PDB entry 1N8R | X-ray diffraction, 3.00 A resolution | chains A and C of the 30 polymer chains in the assembly

# Chain A
Molecule: 23S ribosomal RNA
Source organism: Haloarcula marismortui
Sequence (2922 nucleotides; each row starts with the number of its first residue):
     2 UUGGCUACUAUGCCAGCUGGUGGAUUGCUCGGCUCAGGCGCUGAUGAAGG
    52 ACGUGCCAAGCUGCGAUAAGCCAUGGGGAGCCGCACGGAGGCGAAGAACC
   102 AUGGAUUUCCGAAUGAGAAUCUCUCUAACAAUUGCUUCGCGCAAUGAGGA
   152 ACCCCGAGAACUGAAACAUCUCAGUAUCGGGAGGAACAGAAAACGCAAUG
   202 UGAUGUCGUUAGUAACCGCGAGUGAACGCGAUACAGCCCAAACCGAAGCC
   252 CUCACGGGCAAUGUGGUGUCAGGGCUACCUCUCAUCAGCCGACCGUCUCG
   302 ACGAAGUCUCUUGGAACAGAGCGUGAUACAGGGUGACAACCCCGUACUCG
   352 AGACCAGUACGACGUGCGGUAGUGCCAGAGUAGCGGGGGUUGGAUAUCCC
   402 UCGCGAAUAACGCAGGCAUCGACUGCGAAGGCUAAACACAACCUGAGACC
   452 GAUAGUGAACAAGUAGUGUGAACGAACGCUGCAAAGUACCCUCAGAAGGG
   502 AGGCGAAAUAGAGCAUGAAAUCAGUUGGCGAUCGAGCGACAGGGCAUACA
   552 AGGUCCCUCGACGAAUGACCGACGCGCGAGCGUCCAGUAAGACUCACGGG
   602 AAGCCGAUGUUCUGUCGUACGUUUUGAAAAACGAGCCAGGGAGUGUGUCU
   652 GCAUGGCAAGUCUAACCGGAGUAUCCGGGGAGGCACAGGGAAACCGACAU
   702 GGCCGCAGGGCUUUGCCCGAGGGCCGCCGUCUUCAAGGGCGGGGAGCCAU
   752 GUGGACACGACCCGAAUCCGGACGAUCUACGCAUGGACAAGAUGAAGCGU
   802 GCCGAAAGGCACGUGGAAGUCUGUUAGAGUUGGUGUCCUACAAUACCCUC
   852 UCGUGAUCUAUGUGUAGGGGUGAAAGGCCCAUCGAGUCCGGCAACAGCUG
   902 GUUCCAAUCGAAACAUGUCGAAGCAUGACCUCCGCCGAGGUAGUCUGUGA
   952 GGUAGAGCGACCGAUUGGUGUGUCCGCCUCCGAGAGGAGUCGGCACACCU
  1002 GUCAAACUCCAAACUUACAGACGCCGUUUGACGCGGGGAUUCCGGUGCGC
  1052 GGGGUAAGCCUGUGUACCAGGAGGGGAACAACCCAGAGAUAGGUUAAGGU
  1102 CCCCAAGUGUGGAUUAAGUGUAAUCCUCUGAAGGUGGUCUCGAGCCCUAG
  1152 ACAGCCGGGAGGUGAGCUUAGAAGCAGCUACCCUCUAAGAAAAGCGUAAC
  1202 AGCUUACCGGCCGAGGUUUGAGGCGCCCAAAAUGAUCGGGACUCAAAUCC
  1252 ACCACCGAGACCUGUCCGUACCACUCAUACUGGUAAUCGAGUAGAUUGGC
  1302 GCUCUAAUUGGAUGGAAGUAGGGGUGAAAACUCCUAUGGACCGAUUAGUG
  1352 ACGAAAAUCCUGGCCAUAGUAGCAGCGAUAGUCGGGUGAGAACCCCGACG
  1402 GCCUAAUGGAUAAGGGUUCCUCAGCACUGCUGAUCAGCUGAGGGUUAGCC
  1452 GGUCCUAAGUCAUACCGCAACUCGACUAUGACGAAAUGGGAAACGGGUUA
  1502 AUAUUCCCGUGCCACUAUGCAGUGAAAGUUGACGCCCUGGGGUCGAUCAC
  1552 GCUGGGCAUUCGCCCAGUCGAACCGUCCAACUCCGUGGAAGCCGUAAUGG
  1602 CAGGAAGCGGACGAACGGCGGCAUAGGGAAACGUGAUUCAACCUGGGGCC
  1652 CAUGAAAAGACGAGCAUAGUGUCCGUACCGAGAACCGACACAGGUGUCCA
  1702 UGGCGGCGAAAGCCAAGGCCUGUCGGGAGCAACCAACGUUAGGGAAUUCG
  1752 GCAAGUUAGUCCCGUACCUUCGGAAGAAGGGAUGCCUGCUCCGGAACGGA
  1802 GCAGGUCGCAGUGACUCGGAAGCUCGGACUGUCUAGUAACAACAUAGGUG
  1852 ACCGCAAAUCCGCAAGGACUCGUACGGUCACUGAAUCCUGCCCAGUGCAG
  1902 GUAUCUGAACACCUCGUACAAGAGGACGAAGGACCUGUCAACGGCGGGGG
  1952 UAACUAUGACCCUCUUAAGGUAGCGUAGUACCUUGCCGCAUCAGUAGCGG
  2002 CUUGCAUGAAUGGAUUAACCAGAGCUUCACUGUCCCAACGUUGGGCCCGG
  2052 UGAACUGUACAUUCCAGUGCGGAGUCUGGAGACACCCAGGGGGAAGCGAA
  2102 GACCCUAUGGAGCUUUACUGCAGGCUGUCGCUGAGACGUGGUCGCCGAUG
  2152 UGCAGCAUAGGUAGGAGACACUACACAGGUACCCGCGCUAGCGGGCCACC
  2202 GAGUCAACAGUGAAAUACUACCCGUCGGUGACUGCGACUCUCACUCCGGG
  2252 AGGAGGACACCGAUAGCCGGGCAGUUUGACUGGGGCGGUACGCGCUCGAA
  2302 AAGAUAUCGAGCGCGCCCUAUGGCUAUCUCAGCCGGGACAGAGACCCGGC
  2352 GAAGAGUGCAAGAGCAAAAGAUAGCUUGACAGUGUUCUUCCCAACGAGGA
  2402 ACGCUGACGCGAAAGCGUGGUCUAGCGAACCAAUUAGCCUGCUUGAUGCG
  2452 GGCAAUUGAUGACAGAAAAGCUACCCUAGGGAUAACAGAGUCGUCACUCG
  2502 CAAGAGCACAUAUCGACCGAGUGGCUUGCUACCUCGAUGUCGGUUCCCUC
  2552 CAUCCUGCCCGUGCAGAAGCGGGCAAGGGUGAGGUUGUUCGCCUAUUAAA
  2602 GGAGGUCGUGAGCUGGGUUUAGACCGUCGUGAGACAGGUCGGCUGCUAUC
  2652 UACUGGGUGUGUAAUGGUGUCUGACAAGAACGACCGUAUAGUACGAGAGG
  2702 AACUACGGUUGGUGGCCACUGGUGUACCGGUUGUUCGAGAGAGCACGUGC
  2752 CGGGUAGCCACGCCACACGGGGUAAGAGCUGAACGCAUCUAAGCUCGAAA
  2802 CCCACUUGGAAAAGAGACACCGCCGAGGUCCCGCGUACAAGACGCGGUCG
  2852 AUAGACUCGGGGUGUGCGCGUCGAGGUAACGAGACGUUAAGCCCACGAGC
  2902 ACUAACAGACCAAAGCCAUCAU
Not modelled in the structure: 2-9, 126-127, 715, 971-998, 1560, 1952-1963, 2137-2236, 2339-2343, 2665-2666, 2915-2923
Bound ions: Mg2+ site 1 near G28 (its only coordinating residue here); Na+ site 1: C40, G41; Na+ site 2: G56, A59, G61; Na+ site 3 near U108 (its only coordinating residue here); Mg2+ site 2 near U115 (its only coordinating residue here); Na+ site 4: C141, G142; Na+ site 5 near U146 (its only coordinating residue here); Mg2+ site 3: C162, U2276; K+: C162, U163, U172; Mg2+ site 4: A165, A167, C168; Na+ site 6: A165, A166, A167; Mg2+ site 5: A166, G219; 62 more Na+ sites not listed; 97 more Mg2+ sites not listed
Residues lining bound ligands: virginiamycin m1 (VIR): G2102, A2103, C2104, A2474, A2486, C2487, A2538, U2539, G2540, U2620

# Chain C
Name: 50S ribosomal protein L2P
Source organism: Haloarcula marismortui
UniProt: P20276 (RL2_HALMA); numbering as in UniProt (aligned over 1-239)
Amino-acid sequence (239 residues; numbered 1 to 239; the number before each row is that of its first residue):
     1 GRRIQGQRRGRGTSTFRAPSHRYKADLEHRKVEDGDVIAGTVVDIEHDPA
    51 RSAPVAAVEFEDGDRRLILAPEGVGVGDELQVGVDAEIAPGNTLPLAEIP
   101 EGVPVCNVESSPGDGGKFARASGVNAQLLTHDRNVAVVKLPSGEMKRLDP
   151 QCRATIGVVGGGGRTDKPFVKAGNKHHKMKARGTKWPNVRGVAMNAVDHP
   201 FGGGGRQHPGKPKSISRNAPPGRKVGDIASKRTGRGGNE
Not modelled in the structure: 238-239
Bound ions: Mg2+ site 1: Asp26 (shared with C1872(A), G1873(A) of chain A); Mg2+ site 2 near Asn174 (its only coordinating residue here); Mg2+ site 3: Asn188 (shared with A1845(A), U1846(A), G1884(A) of chain A); Na+: Phe201, His208; Mg2+ site 4: Gln207 (shared with U1883(A), U2012(A), G2013(A) of chain A)

# Chain A / chain C interface
Pairs across the interface (256; chain A residue first):
  C781(A) with Thr15(C), hydrogen bond to the sugar
  G782(A) with Ser14(C), hydrogen bond to the sugar; Thr15(C), hydrogen bond to the sugar
  C783(A) with Ser14(C), sugar contact; His21(C), hydrogen bond to the phosphate; Lys180(C), phosphate contact
  A784(A) with His21(C), salt bridge to the phosphate; Arg22(C), salt bridge to the phosphate
  G820(A) with Lys171(C), salt bridge to the phosphate; Ala172(C), hydrogen bond to the base; Gly173(C), hydrogen bond to the base
  A857(A) with Ala172(C), base contact; Gly173(C), phosphate contact; His176(C), sugar contact; His177(C), salt bridge to the phosphate; Trp186(C), base contact
  U866(A) with Arg11(C), hydrogen bond to the sugar; Thr13(C), sugar contact
  A867(A) with Arg11(C), salt bridge to the phosphate
  G870(A) with Arg3(C), salt bridge to the phosphate
  G871(A) with Arg2(C), hydrogen bond to the base; Arg3(C), salt bridge to the phosphate; Arg8(C), salt bridge to the phosphate; Arg11(C), hydrogen bond to the phosphate
  U872(A) with Arg2(C), hydrogen bond to the base; Arg8(C), hydrogen bond to the base; Thr13(C), hydrogen bond to the phosphate; Phe16(C), phosphate contact
  G873(A) with Arg2(C), base contact; Arg8(C), hydrogen bond to the base; Thr15(C), phosphate contact; Lys185(C), salt bridge to the phosphate; Asp198(C), hydrogen bond to the base
  A874(A) with Lys185(C), salt bridge to the phosphate; Pro187(C), sugar contact; Val189(C), sugar contact
  A875(A) with Val189(C), sugar contact; Ala193(C), hydrogen bond to the sugar; Met194(C), base contact; Asp198(C), base contact
  G877(A) with Asn195(C), hydrogen bond to the sugar; Val197(C), base contact
  G878(A) with Arg2(C), hydrogen bond to the base
  C879(A) with Arg2(C), base contact
  A886(A) with Gly1(C), hydrogen bond to the base; Arg2(C), base contact
  G1460(A) with Arg17(C), salt bridge to the phosphate
  C1652(A) with Ser52(C), phosphate contact; Arg164(C), hydrogen bond to the base; Thr165(C), base contact; Lys167(C), hydrogen bond to the base; Phe169(C), stacking on the base; Lys178(C), hydrogen bond to the base
  A1653(A) with His47(C), salt bridge to the phosphate; Ser52(C), hydrogen bond to the phosphate; His177(C), stacking on the base; Lys178(C), sugar contact
  U1654(A) with Lys24(C), sugar contact; His47(C), stacking on the base; Pro49(C), phosphate contact
  C1844(A) with Arg190(C), salt bridge to the phosphate; Gln207(C), hydrogen bond to the phosphate
  A1845(A) with Pro187(C), phosphate contact; Asn188(C), phosphate contact; Val189(C), phosphate contact; Arg190(C), salt bridge to the phosphate
  U1846(A) with Ala172(C), hydrogen bond to the sugar; Trp186(C), sugar contact; Pro187(C), phosphate contact; Asn188(C), hydrogen bond to the phosphate
  A1847(A) with Phe169(C), hydrogen bond to the phosphate; Val170(C), hydrogen bond to the sugar; Ala172(C), sugar contact; Lys175(C), salt bridge to the phosphate; Trp186(C), phosphate contact
  G1848(A) with Pro168(C), phosphate contact; Phe169(C), hydrogen bond to the phosphate
  U1850(A) with Arg235(C), hydrogen bond to the phosphate
  G1851(A) with Gly226(C), base contact; Asp227(C), hydrogen bond to the base; Thr233(C), sugar contact; Gly234(C), sugar contact; Arg235(C), salt bridge to the phosphate
  A1852(A) with Asp227(C), sugar contact; Ile228(C), hydrogen bond to the sugar; Ser230(C), phosphate contact; Lys231(C), phosphate contact; Arg232(C), sugar contact
  C1853(A) with Arg217(C), hydrogen bond to the sugar; Ile228(C), sugar contact; Ala229(C), sugar contact; Lys231(C), salt bridge to the phosphate
  C1854(A) with Lys231(C), salt bridge to the phosphate
  G1855(A) with Phe118(C), base contact; Leu140(C), base contact; Pro141(C), base contact; Ser142(C), hydrogen bond to the base; Glu144(C), hydrogen bond to the sugar; Lys146(C), hydrogen bond to the phosphate
  C1856(A) with Lys117(C), sugar contact; Lys146(C), salt bridge to the phosphate
  A1857(A) with Ser110(C), hydrogen bond to the phosphate; Lys117(C), salt bridge to the phosphate
  A1859(A) with Arg217(C), phosphate contact
  U1860(A) with Arg9(C), hydrogen bond to the base; Arg217(C), salt bridge to the phosphate; Lys224(C), salt bridge to the phosphate; Ile228(C), sugar contact
  C1861(A) with Gly6(C), hydrogen bond to the sugar; Gln7(C), hydrogen bond to the sugar; Gly10(C), hydrogen bond to the sugar; Pro221(C), phosphate contact; Lys224(C), phosphate contact
  C1862(A) with Arg3(C), hydrogen bond to the phosphate; Gln7(C), hydrogen bond to the phosphate; Gly10(C), sugar contact; Arg11(C), sugar contact; Pro221(C), phosphate contact
  G1863(A) with Arg3(C), salt bridge to the phosphate
  G1868(A) with Gly10(C), hydrogen bond to the base
  A1869(A) with Arg9(C), base contact; Gly12(C), sugar contact; Phe16(C), sugar contact; Arg17(C), phosphate contact
  C1870(A) with Arg9(C), sugar contact; Phe16(C), sugar contact; Arg17(C), phosphate contact; Ala18(C), hydrogen bond to the phosphate; Gly183(C), phosphate contact
  U1871(A) with Ala18(C), sugar contact; Gly183(C), hydrogen bond to the phosphate
  C1872(A) with Ser20(C), hydrogen bond to the phosphate; Tyr23(C), base contact; Lys24(C), base contact; Ala25(C), hydrogen bond to the sugar; Asp26(C), hydrogen bond to the base; Ala50(C), sugar contact
  G1873(A) with Asp26(C), phosphate contact; Leu27(C), phosphate contact; Arg51(C), phosphate contact; Arg120(C), salt bridge to the phosphate
  U1874(A) with Arg51(C), salt bridge to the phosphate; Lys117(C), hydrogen bond to the sugar; Phe118(C), sugar contact; Ala119(C), hydrogen bond to the sugar; Arg120(C), salt bridge to the phosphate; Ala121(C), phosphate contact
  A1875(A) with Ala119(C), hydrogen bond to the phosphate; Arg120(C), hydrogen bond to the phosphate; Ala121(C), hydrogen bond to the phosphate; Val124(C), phosphate contact; Pro141(C), sugar contact; Ser142(C), hydrogen bond to the sugar
  C1876(A) with Ala121(C), sugar contact; Ser122(C), hydrogen bond to the sugar; Gly123(C), hydrogen bond to the base; Val124(C), base contact; Pro141(C), phosphate contact; Gly162(C), base contact; Gly163(C), hydrogen bond to the base; Arg164(C), hydrogen bond to the phosphate; Thr165(C), hydrogen bond to the sugar
  G1877(A) with Arg164(C), salt bridge to the phosphate
  G1878(A) with Arg182(C), salt bridge to the phosphate
  U1879(A) with Arg9(C), hydrogen bond to the phosphate; Gly183(C), phosphate contact; Thr184(C), hydrogen bond to the phosphate
  C1880(A) with Gly6(C), phosphate contact; Arg9(C), salt bridge to the phosphate; Val225(C), sugar contact; Gly226(C), hydrogen bond to the sugar
  A1881(A) with His199(C), salt bridge to the phosphate; Phe201(C), phosphate contact; Lys213(C), sugar contact; Val225(C), phosphate contact; Gly226(C), hydrogen bond to the sugar
  C1882(A) with Arg190(C), phosphate contact; Gly191(C), hydrogen bond to the phosphate; Val192(C), hydrogen bond to the phosphate; Phe201(C), phosphate contact; Lys213(C), sugar contact
  U1883(A) with Arg190(C), salt bridge to the phosphate
  G1884(A) with Arg190(C), base contact
  G1898(A) with Pro212(C), sugar contact; Ser214(C), hydrogen bond to the sugar
  C1899(A) with Ser214(C), sugar contact; Ile215(C), phosphate contact; Ser216(C), sugar contact; Ala229(C), sugar contact; Ser230(C), hydrogen bond to the sugar
  A1900(A) with Ser216(C), phosphate contact; Arg217(C), hydrogen bond to the phosphate; Ala229(C), sugar contact; Ser230(C), sugar contact; Lys231(C), sugar contact
  G1938(A) with Lys231(C), base contact
  U1939(A) with Arg232(C), hydrogen bond to the phosphate; Thr233(C), hydrogen bond to the sugar; Gly236(C), phosphate contact; Gly237(C), phosphate contact
  C1940(A) with Thr233(C), sugar contact; Gly234(C), sugar contact; Arg235(C), phosphate contact; Gly236(C), hydrogen bond to the phosphate
  A1941(A) with Gly234(C), sugar contact; Arg235(C), hydrogen bond to the phosphate; Gly236(C), phosphate contact
  A1942(A) with Pro212(C), base contact; Lys213(C), salt bridge to the phosphate; Asp227(C), sugar contact; Thr233(C), hydrogen bond to the sugar; Gly234(C), hydrogen bond to the phosphate
  C1943(A) with Pro209(C), phosphate contact; Gly210(C), sugar contact; Lys211(C), sugar contact; Pro212(C), sugar contact
  G1944(A) with His208(C), salt bridge to the phosphate; Pro209(C), phosphate contact
  U2012(A) with Gln207(C), hydrogen bond to the sugar
  C2114(A) with Gly1(C), hydrogen bond to the phosphate; Ala196(C), phosphate contact; Val197(C), phosphate contact
  U2115(A) with Ala196(C), phosphate contact
  U2116(A) with Lys211(C), salt bridge to the phosphate
  A2123(A) with Pro220(C), base contact
  G2124(A) with Asn218(C), base contact
  G2125(A) with Asn218(C), hydrogen bond to the sugar
  C2126(A) with Asn218(C), sugar contact
  C2248(A) with Ser111(C), hydrogen bond to the sugar; Pro112(C), hydrogen bond to the sugar
  G2249(A) with Gly113(C), sugar contact
  G2250(A) with Lys31(C), salt bridge to the phosphate; Glu33(C), base contact
  G2254(A) with Asp149(C), sugar contact
  A2255(A) with Asp149(C), sugar contact
  G2270(A) with Arg223(C), hydrogen bond to the phosphate
  G2272(A) with Pro220(C), base contact; Pro221(C), sugar contact; Gly222(C), sugar contact; Arg223(C), salt bridge to the phosphate
  C2273(A) with Gly1(C), hydrogen bond to the phosphate
  C2625(A) with Gly205(C), phosphate contact; Gln207(C), phosphate contact
  C2626(A) with Arg206(C), phosphate contact
  C2629(A) with Arg206(C), base contact
  G2630(A) with Arg206(C), hydrogen bond to the base; His208(C), base contact
  U2631(A) with Gly210(C), sugar contact
  G2632(A) with His208(C), salt bridge to the phosphate; Gly210(C), sugar contact
  A2633(A) with Gly202(C), phosphate contact; Gly203(C), phosphate contact; Gly204(C), hydrogen bond to the phosphate
  G2634(A) with Gly203(C), phosphate contact; Gly204(C), hydrogen bond to the phosphate; Gly205(C), hydrogen bond to the base
Also at the interface, not in a pair above, chain A (102 interface residues in all): U858, G865, A876, A1459, C1651, G1655, A1843, U2117, G2271, A2274, U2628
Also at the interface, not in a pair above, chain C (125 interface residues in all): Gln5, Val32, Asp114, Gly161, Ala181, Pro200

# In short
The interface between chain A and chain C involves 102 residues on one side and 125 on the other, with 85
hydrogen bonds, 37 salt bridges and 3 aromatic stacking contacts. Polar pairs include G820(A)-Ala172(C),
G820(A)-Gly173(C) and G871(A)-Arg2(C). Bound to chain A: virginiamycin m1.
Here chain A is 23S ribosomal RNA and chain C is 50S ribosomal protein L2P, both from Haloarcula marismortui.
Entry 1N8R (Structure of large ribosomal subunit in complex with virginiamycin M) was determined by X-ray
diffraction, deposited together with 1K73, 1KC8 and 1NJI.
